2YID - chains A and B; structure by X-ray diffraction, 2.25 A resolution.

Chain A (and B):
Protein: 2-oxoglutarate decarboxylase
From: Mycobacterium smegmatis
Notes: EC 4.1.1.71; chain B of this document is another copy of the same molecule, construct and numbering; everything in this record applies to it too
UniProt: A0R2B1 (KGD_MYCS2); residue numbers follow UniProt; this construct covers 361-1227
Sequence (868 residues; each row starts with the number of its first residue):
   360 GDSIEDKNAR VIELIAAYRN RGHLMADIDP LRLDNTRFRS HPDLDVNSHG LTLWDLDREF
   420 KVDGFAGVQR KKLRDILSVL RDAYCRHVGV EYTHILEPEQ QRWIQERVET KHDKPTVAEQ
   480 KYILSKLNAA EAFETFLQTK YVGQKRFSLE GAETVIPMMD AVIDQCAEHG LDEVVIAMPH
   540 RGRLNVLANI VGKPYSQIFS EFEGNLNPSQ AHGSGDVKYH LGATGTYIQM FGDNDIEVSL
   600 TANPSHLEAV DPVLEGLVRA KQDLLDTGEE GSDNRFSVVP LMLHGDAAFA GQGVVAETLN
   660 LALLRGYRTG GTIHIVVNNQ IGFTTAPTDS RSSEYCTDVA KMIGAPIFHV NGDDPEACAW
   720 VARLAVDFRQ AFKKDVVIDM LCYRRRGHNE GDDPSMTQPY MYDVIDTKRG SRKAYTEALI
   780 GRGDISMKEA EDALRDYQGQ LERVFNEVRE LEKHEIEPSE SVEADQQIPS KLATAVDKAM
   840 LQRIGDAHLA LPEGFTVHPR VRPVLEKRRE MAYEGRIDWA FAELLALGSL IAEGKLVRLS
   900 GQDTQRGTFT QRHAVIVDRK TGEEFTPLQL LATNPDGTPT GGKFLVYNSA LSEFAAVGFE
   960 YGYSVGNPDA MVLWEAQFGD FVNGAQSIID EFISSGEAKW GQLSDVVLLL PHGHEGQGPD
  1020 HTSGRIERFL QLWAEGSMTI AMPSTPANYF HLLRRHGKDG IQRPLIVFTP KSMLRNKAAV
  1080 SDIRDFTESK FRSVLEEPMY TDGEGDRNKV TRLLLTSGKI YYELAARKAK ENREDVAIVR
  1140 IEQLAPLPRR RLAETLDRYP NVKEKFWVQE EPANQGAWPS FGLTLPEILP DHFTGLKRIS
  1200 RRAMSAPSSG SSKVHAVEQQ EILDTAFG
Not modelled in the structure: 360, 397-409, 423-426, 811-813, 828-830 (chain B: 360-364, 394-412, 422-425, 567-569)
Differences from the reference sequence: expression tag (360)
Ion coordination: Mg2+: Asp-645, Asn-678, Ile-680 (together with TD7); Ca2+: Asp-1004, His-1055, Asp-1058, Ile-1060
Small-molecule neighbours:
  - TD7 ((4E)-4-{3-[(4-amino-2-methylpyrimidin-5-yl)methyl]-5-(2-{[(S)-hydroxy(phosphonooxy)phosphoryl]oxy}ethyl)-4-methyl-1,3-thiazol-2(3H)-ylidene}-4-hydroxybutanoic acid), molecule 1: Phe-506, His-539, Arg-540, Tyr-578, His-579, Ser-604, His-605, Leu-606, Gly-644, Asp-645, Ala-646, Ala-647, Gln-651, Asn-678, Ile-680, Gly-681, Phe-682, His-747
  - TD7, molecule 2: Gln-901, Leu-950, Glu-952, Gln-976, Phe-980, His-1020
UniProt features mapped onto this chain:
  - binding site (thiamine diphosphate): Arg-540, Ser-604, Leu-606, Asp-645, Ala-646, Ala-647, Asn-678
  - binding site (2-oxoglutarate): His-579, Ser-604, His-1020
  - binding site (Mg(2+)): Asp-645, Asn-678, Ile-680
  - binding site (acetyl-CoA): Thr-1038, Arg-1054, Lys-1089, Ser-1092, Gln-1142, Arg-1149, Arg-1150
What the authors report for this chain:
  - binding site for TD7: His-539, His-579, His-1020
  - conformationally variable residues (helix shift, loop rearrangement, order/disorder transition, side-chain flip): Phe-495 to Leu-508, Pro-538 to Glu-560, Phe-561 to Leu-580, Gly-746 to Asp-752, Arg-781, Leu-810 to Lys-830, Glu-1034, Arg-1062
  - catalytic residues: His-747, Glu-952 (proposed by the authors, not directly observed)
  - catalytic residues: His-539, His-579, His-1020
  - mutagenesis - R781A: increased catalytic activity
  - allosteric site: Glu-1034, Arg-1062
  - mutagenesis - E1034A, R1062A: unchanged catalytic activity
  - mutagenesis - H579A, H747A, H1020A: decreased catalytic activity

Chain A / chain B interface:
Pairs across the interface (249; chain A residue first):
  Glu-364(A) / Asp-365(B)
  Glu-364(A) / Asn-367(B)
  Asn-367(A) / Asp-365(B)
  Asn-367(A) / Ala-368(B)
  Ala-368(A) / Asn-367(B)
  Ala-368(A) / Ala-368(B)  hydrophobic
  Ile-371(A) / Ile-371(B)  hydrophobic
  Ile-371(A) / Glu-372(B)
  Glu-372(A) / Ile-371(B)
  Arg-380(A) / Ile-454(B)  hydrogen bond (side chain-backbone)
  Arg-380(A) / Leu-455(B)  hydrogen bond (side chain-backbone)
  Arg-380(A) / Glu-456(B)
  Arg-380(A) / Pro-457(B)
  Arg-380(A) / Gln-460(B)
  Ile-454(A) / Arg-380(B)
  Leu-455(A) / Arg-380(B)  hydrogen bond (backbone-side chain)
  Leu-455(A) / Glu-693(B)
  Pro-457(A) / Arg-380(B)
  Lys-504(A) / Gln-1016(B)
  Ser-573(A) / Ala-1205(B)
  Ser-573(A) / Ser-1208(B)
  Ser-573(A) / Gly-1209(B)  hydrogen bond (backbone-backbone)
  Gly-574(A) / Pro-1018(B)
  Gly-574(A) / Gly-1209(B)
  Asp-575(A) / Pro-1018(B)
  Asp-575(A) / Gly-1209(B)
  Val-576(A) / Gln-1016(B)
  His-579(A) / Asp-1019(B)
  Pro-603(A) / Asp-1019(B)
  Ser-604(A) / Phe-980(B)
  Ser-604(A) / Asp-1019(B)  hydrogen bond (backbone-side chain)
  Ser-604(A) / His-1020(B)  hydrogen bond
  His-605(A) / Asp-979(B)  hydrogen bond (side chain-backbone)
  His-605(A) / Phe-980(B)
  His-605(A) / Asn-982(B)  hydrogen bond
  His-605(A) / Asp-1019(B)  salt bridge
  Leu-606(A) / Leu-950(B)  hydrophobic
  Ala-646(A) / Leu-950(B)
  Ala-647(A) / Leu-950(B)
  Ala-649(A) / Asn-659(B)
  Gly-650(A) / Glu-656(B)
  Gly-650(A) / Leu-950(B)
  Gly-650(A) / Ser-951(B)  hydrogen bond (backbone-side chain)
  Gln-651(A) / Leu-950(B)  hydrogen bond (side chain-backbone)
  Gln-651(A) / Ser-951(B)
  Gln-651(A) / Glu-952(B)  hydrogen bond
  Gly-652(A) / Gly-652(B)
  Gly-652(A) / Glu-656(B)  hydrogen bond (backbone-side chain)
  Ala-655(A) / Ala-655(B)  hydrophobic
  Glu-656(A) / Gly-650(B)
  Glu-656(A) / Gly-652(B)  hydrogen bond (side chain-backbone)
  Asn-659(A) / Ala-649(B)
  Asn-659(A) / Gly-650(B)
  Asn-659(A) / Ser-689(B)  hydrogen bond (side chain-backbone)
  Asn-659(A) / Arg-690(B)
  Asn-659(A) / Ser-691(B)  hydrogen bond (backbone-side chain)
  Leu-660(A) / Ser-691(B)
  Ala-661(A) / Ser-691(B)
  Leu-662(A) / Ser-691(B)  hydrogen bond (backbone-side chain)
  Leu-663(A) / Thr-687(B)
  Leu-663(A) / Asp-688(B)
  Leu-663(A) / Arg-690(B)
  Leu-663(A) / Ser-691(B)  hydrogen bond (backbone-side chain)
  Gly-681(A) / Asp-902(B)
  Phe-682(A) / Asp-902(B)
  Phe-682(A) / Arg-905(B)
  Phe-682(A) / Thr-907(B)
  Phe-682(A) / Gln-976(B)
  Thr-683(A) / Asp-902(B)  hydrogen bond
  Thr-683(A) / Arg-905(B)
  Thr-684(A) / Asp-902(B)  hydrogen bond
  Thr-687(A) / Leu-663(B)
  Asp-688(A) / Leu-663(B)
  Asp-688(A) / Arg-664(B)  salt bridge
  Asp-688(A) / Ser-948(B)
  Asp-688(A) / Ala-949(B)
  Ser-689(A) / Asn-659(B)  hydrogen bond (backbone-side chain)
  Ser-689(A) / Ala-949(B)
  Arg-690(A) / Asn-659(B)
  Arg-690(A) / Leu-663(B)
  Ser-691(A) / Asn-659(B)  hydrogen bond (side chain-backbone)
  Ser-691(A) / Leu-660(B)
  Ser-691(A) / Ala-661(B)
  Ser-691(A) / Leu-662(B)  hydrogen bond (side chain-backbone)
  Ser-691(A) / Leu-663(B)  hydrogen bond (side chain-backbone)
  Ser-691(A) / Ile-702(B)
  Ser-692(A) / Met-701(B)
  Glu-693(A) / Leu-455(B)
  Asp-697(A) / Met-701(B)
  Val-698(A) / Met-701(B)  hydrophobic
  Met-701(A) / Ser-692(B)
  Met-701(A) / Asp-697(B)
  Met-701(A) / Val-698(B)  hydrophobic
  Ile-702(A) / Ser-691(B)
  Asp-751(A) / Arg-905(B)  salt bridge
  Asp-752(A) / His-857(B)  salt bridge
  Asp-752(A) / Arg-859(B)  salt bridge
  Ser-754(A) / His-857(B)  hydrogen bond
  Met-755(A) / His-857(B)
  Met-755(A) / Val-860(B)  hydrophobic
  Met-755(A) / Arg-905(B)
  Met-755(A) / Thr-909(B)
  Met-755(A) / Val-916(B)
  Thr-756(A) / Arg-905(B)
  Thr-756(A) / Val-916(B)
  Pro-758(A) / Val-916(B)
  Pro-758(A) / Asp-917(B)
  Pro-758(A) / Arg-918(B)
  Asp-762(A) / Arg-918(B)  salt bridge
  Ile-815(A) / Val-1216(B)
  Glu-816(A) / Val-1213(B)
  Pro-817(A) / Val-1216(B)
  Pro-817(A) / Glu-1217(B)
  Pro-817(A) / Glu-1220(B)
  Ser-818(A) / Arg-1201(B)  hydrogen bond (backbone-side chain)
  Ser-818(A) / Met-1203(B)
  Ser-818(A) / Val-1213(B)
  Ser-818(A) / Glu-1217(B)  hydrogen bond
  Glu-819(A) / Arg-1201(B)  hydrogen bond (backbone-side chain)
  Ser-820(A) / Arg-1201(B)
  His-857(A) / Asp-752(B)  salt bridge
  His-857(A) / Ser-754(B)  hydrogen bond
  His-857(A) / Met-755(B)
  Arg-859(A) / Asp-752(B)  salt bridge
  Val-860(A) / Met-755(B)  hydrophobic
  Asp-902(A) / Gly-681(B)
  Asp-902(A) / Phe-682(B)
  Asp-902(A) / Thr-683(B)  hydrogen bond
  Asp-902(A) / Thr-684(B)  hydrogen bond
  Arg-905(A) / Phe-682(B)
  Arg-905(A) / Thr-683(B)
  Arg-905(A) / Asp-751(B)  salt bridge
  Arg-905(A) / Met-755(B)
  Arg-905(A) / Thr-756(B)
  Thr-907(A) / Phe-682(B)
  Thr-909(A) / Met-755(B)
  Val-916(A) / Met-755(B)
  Val-916(A) / Thr-756(B)
  Val-916(A) / Pro-758(B)
  Asp-917(A) / Pro-758(B)
  Arg-918(A) / Pro-758(B)
  Arg-918(A) / Asp-762(B)  salt bridge
  Ala-949(A) / Asp-688(B)
  Ala-949(A) / Ser-689(B)
  Leu-950(A) / Leu-606(B)  hydrophobic
  Leu-950(A) / Ala-646(B)
  Leu-950(A) / Ala-647(B)
  Leu-950(A) / Gly-650(B)
  Leu-950(A) / Gln-651(B)  hydrogen bond (backbone-side chain)
  Ser-951(A) / Gly-650(B)  hydrogen bond (side chain-backbone)
  Ser-951(A) / Gln-651(B)
  Glu-952(A) / Gln-651(B)  hydrogen bond
  Gln-976(A) / Phe-682(B)
  Asp-979(A) / His-605(B)  hydrogen bond (backbone-side chain)
  Phe-980(A) / Ser-604(B)
  Phe-980(A) / His-605(B)
  Asn-982(A) / His-605(B)  hydrogen bond
  Asn-982(A) / Gln-985(B)
  Asn-982(A) / Ser-986(B)
  Asn-982(A) / Asp-989(B)  hydrogen bond
  Asn-982(A) / Glu-990(B)  hydrogen bond
  Gly-983(A) / Ser-986(B)
  Gln-985(A) / Asn-982(B)
  Gln-985(A) / Gln-985(B)
  Gln-985(A) / Arg-1027(B)
  Ser-986(A) / Asn-982(B)
  Ser-986(A) / Gly-983(B)
  Asp-989(A) / Asn-982(B)  hydrogen bond
  Asp-989(A) / Arg-1024(B)
  Asp-989(A) / Arg-1027(B)  salt bridge
  Glu-990(A) / Asn-982(B)  hydrogen bond
  Glu-990(A) / Asp-1019(B)
  Ser-993(A) / Ser-1204(B)
  Ser-994(A) / Ser-1204(B)
  Lys-998(A) / Pro-1018(B)
  Lys-998(A) / Ala-1205(B)
  Gln-1016(A) / Lys-504(B)  hydrogen bond
  Gln-1016(A) / Val-576(B)
  Pro-1018(A) / Asp-575(B)
  Pro-1018(A) / Lys-998(B)
  Asp-1019(A) / His-579(B)
  Asp-1019(A) / Pro-603(B)
  Asp-1019(A) / Ser-604(B)  hydrogen bond (side chain-backbone)
  Asp-1019(A) / His-605(B)  salt bridge
  Asp-1019(A) / Glu-990(B)
  His-1020(A) / Ser-604(B)  hydrogen bond
  Arg-1024(A) / Asp-989(B)
  Arg-1024(A) / Leu-1031(B)
  Glu-1026(A) / Gln-1030(B)  hydrogen bond (backbone-side chain)
  Arg-1027(A) / Gln-985(B)
  Arg-1027(A) / Asp-989(B)  salt bridge
  Arg-1027(A) / Arg-1027(B)
  Arg-1027(A) / Gln-1030(B)
  Arg-1027(A) / Leu-1031(B)
  Gln-1030(A) / Glu-1026(B)  hydrogen bond (side chain-backbone)
  Gln-1030(A) / Arg-1027(B)
  Gln-1030(A) / Gln-1030(B)
  Gln-1030(A) / Asn-1173(B)  hydrogen bond (backbone-side chain)
  Leu-1031(A) / Arg-1024(B)
  Leu-1031(A) / Arg-1027(B)
  Leu-1031(A) / Asn-1173(B)
  Trp-1032(A) / Asn-1173(B)  hydrogen bond (backbone-side chain)
  Ala-1033(A) / Asn-1173(B)
  Ala-1033(A) / Ala-1202(B)
  Ala-1033(A) / Met-1203(B)
  Ala-1033(A) / Ser-1204(B)  hydrogen bond (backbone-side chain)
  Glu-1034(A) / Arg-1201(B)  salt bridge
  Glu-1034(A) / Met-1203(B)
  Glu-1034(A) / Ser-1204(B)  hydrogen bond (side chain-backbone)
  Ser-1036(A) / Ser-1204(B)
  Asn-1173(A) / Gln-1030(B)  hydrogen bond (side chain-backbone)
  Asn-1173(A) / Leu-1031(B)
  Asn-1173(A) / Trp-1032(B)  hydrogen bond (side chain-backbone)
  Asn-1173(A) / Ala-1033(B)
  Trp-1177(A) / Leu-1182(B)
  Pro-1178(A) / Leu-1182(B)
  Gly-1181(A) / Leu-1182(B)
  Leu-1182(A) / Trp-1177(B)
  Leu-1182(A) / Pro-1178(B)
  Leu-1182(A) / Gly-1181(B)
  Leu-1182(A) / Leu-1182(B)
  Arg-1201(A) / Ser-818(B)  hydrogen bond
  Arg-1201(A) / Glu-819(B)
  Arg-1201(A) / Ser-820(B)
  Arg-1201(A) / Glu-1034(B)  salt bridge
  Ala-1202(A) / Ala-1033(B)
  Met-1203(A) / Ser-818(B)
  Met-1203(A) / Ala-1033(B)
  Met-1203(A) / Glu-1034(B)
  Ser-1204(A) / Ser-993(B)
  Ser-1204(A) / Ser-994(B)
  Ser-1204(A) / Ala-1033(B)  hydrogen bond (side chain-backbone)
  Ser-1204(A) / Glu-1034(B)  hydrogen bond (backbone-side chain)
  Ser-1204(A) / Ser-1036(B)
  Ala-1205(A) / Lys-998(B)
  Ser-1208(A) / Ser-573(B)
  Gly-1209(A) / Ser-573(B)  hydrogen bond (backbone-backbone)
  Gly-1209(A) / Gly-574(B)
  Gly-1209(A) / Asp-575(B)
  Gly-1209(A) / Val-576(B)
  Lys-1212(A) / Glu-562(B)  hydrogen bond (side chain-backbone)
  Lys-1212(A) / Gly-563(B)
  Val-1213(A) / Glu-816(B)
  Val-1213(A) / Ser-818(B)
  Val-1216(A) / Ile-815(B)
  Val-1216(A) / Pro-817(B)
  Glu-1217(A) / Pro-817(B)
  Glu-1217(A) / Ser-818(B)  hydrogen bond (side chain-backbone)
  Glu-1220(A) / Pro-817(B)
Also at the interface, not in a pair above, chain A (131 interface residues in all): His-382, Leu-383, Asp-422, Glu-456, Gln-460, Leu-658, Arg-664, His-912, Gly-921, Asn-947, Ser-948, Ala-997, Gly-1017, Glu-1186, Ser-1207
Also at the interface, not in a pair above, chain B (133 interface residues in all): His-382, Leu-383, Leu-658, Gln-901, His-912, Gly-921, Asn-947, Ala-997, Gly-1017, Ser-1207, Ser-1210, Lys-1212

Overview:
131 residues of chain A face 133 of chain B across their interface, with 56 hydrogen bonds and 15 salt
bridges. Polar pairs include His-605(A)/Asp-1019(B), Asp-688(A)/Arg-664(B) and Asp-751(A)/Arg-905(B). The
paper reports catalytic residues His-747(A), Glu-952(A) and His-539(A) among others; H579A, H747A and H1020A
of chain A reduce catalytic activity; 6 substitutions were tested in all.
Both chains are 2-oxoglutarate decarboxylase (Mycobacterium smegmatis). Entry 2YID (Crystal structure of the
SucA domain of Mycobacterium smegmatis alpha- ketoglutarate decarboxylase in complex with the ...) was
determined by X-ray diffraction, deposited together with 2XT6, 2XTA, 2Y0P and 2YIC.
